8PSG - chains B and G of the 3 polymer chains in the assembly; structure by electron microscopy, 3.70 A resolution.

== Chain B ==
Protein: Fatty acid synthase subunit alpha
From: Saccharomyces cerevisiae
Notes: EC 2.3.1.86, 1.1.1.100, 2.3.1.41
UniProt: P19097 (FAS2_YEAST); residues 1-1887 here = UniProt positions 1-1887
Sequence (1887 residues; row label = number of the first residue in the row):
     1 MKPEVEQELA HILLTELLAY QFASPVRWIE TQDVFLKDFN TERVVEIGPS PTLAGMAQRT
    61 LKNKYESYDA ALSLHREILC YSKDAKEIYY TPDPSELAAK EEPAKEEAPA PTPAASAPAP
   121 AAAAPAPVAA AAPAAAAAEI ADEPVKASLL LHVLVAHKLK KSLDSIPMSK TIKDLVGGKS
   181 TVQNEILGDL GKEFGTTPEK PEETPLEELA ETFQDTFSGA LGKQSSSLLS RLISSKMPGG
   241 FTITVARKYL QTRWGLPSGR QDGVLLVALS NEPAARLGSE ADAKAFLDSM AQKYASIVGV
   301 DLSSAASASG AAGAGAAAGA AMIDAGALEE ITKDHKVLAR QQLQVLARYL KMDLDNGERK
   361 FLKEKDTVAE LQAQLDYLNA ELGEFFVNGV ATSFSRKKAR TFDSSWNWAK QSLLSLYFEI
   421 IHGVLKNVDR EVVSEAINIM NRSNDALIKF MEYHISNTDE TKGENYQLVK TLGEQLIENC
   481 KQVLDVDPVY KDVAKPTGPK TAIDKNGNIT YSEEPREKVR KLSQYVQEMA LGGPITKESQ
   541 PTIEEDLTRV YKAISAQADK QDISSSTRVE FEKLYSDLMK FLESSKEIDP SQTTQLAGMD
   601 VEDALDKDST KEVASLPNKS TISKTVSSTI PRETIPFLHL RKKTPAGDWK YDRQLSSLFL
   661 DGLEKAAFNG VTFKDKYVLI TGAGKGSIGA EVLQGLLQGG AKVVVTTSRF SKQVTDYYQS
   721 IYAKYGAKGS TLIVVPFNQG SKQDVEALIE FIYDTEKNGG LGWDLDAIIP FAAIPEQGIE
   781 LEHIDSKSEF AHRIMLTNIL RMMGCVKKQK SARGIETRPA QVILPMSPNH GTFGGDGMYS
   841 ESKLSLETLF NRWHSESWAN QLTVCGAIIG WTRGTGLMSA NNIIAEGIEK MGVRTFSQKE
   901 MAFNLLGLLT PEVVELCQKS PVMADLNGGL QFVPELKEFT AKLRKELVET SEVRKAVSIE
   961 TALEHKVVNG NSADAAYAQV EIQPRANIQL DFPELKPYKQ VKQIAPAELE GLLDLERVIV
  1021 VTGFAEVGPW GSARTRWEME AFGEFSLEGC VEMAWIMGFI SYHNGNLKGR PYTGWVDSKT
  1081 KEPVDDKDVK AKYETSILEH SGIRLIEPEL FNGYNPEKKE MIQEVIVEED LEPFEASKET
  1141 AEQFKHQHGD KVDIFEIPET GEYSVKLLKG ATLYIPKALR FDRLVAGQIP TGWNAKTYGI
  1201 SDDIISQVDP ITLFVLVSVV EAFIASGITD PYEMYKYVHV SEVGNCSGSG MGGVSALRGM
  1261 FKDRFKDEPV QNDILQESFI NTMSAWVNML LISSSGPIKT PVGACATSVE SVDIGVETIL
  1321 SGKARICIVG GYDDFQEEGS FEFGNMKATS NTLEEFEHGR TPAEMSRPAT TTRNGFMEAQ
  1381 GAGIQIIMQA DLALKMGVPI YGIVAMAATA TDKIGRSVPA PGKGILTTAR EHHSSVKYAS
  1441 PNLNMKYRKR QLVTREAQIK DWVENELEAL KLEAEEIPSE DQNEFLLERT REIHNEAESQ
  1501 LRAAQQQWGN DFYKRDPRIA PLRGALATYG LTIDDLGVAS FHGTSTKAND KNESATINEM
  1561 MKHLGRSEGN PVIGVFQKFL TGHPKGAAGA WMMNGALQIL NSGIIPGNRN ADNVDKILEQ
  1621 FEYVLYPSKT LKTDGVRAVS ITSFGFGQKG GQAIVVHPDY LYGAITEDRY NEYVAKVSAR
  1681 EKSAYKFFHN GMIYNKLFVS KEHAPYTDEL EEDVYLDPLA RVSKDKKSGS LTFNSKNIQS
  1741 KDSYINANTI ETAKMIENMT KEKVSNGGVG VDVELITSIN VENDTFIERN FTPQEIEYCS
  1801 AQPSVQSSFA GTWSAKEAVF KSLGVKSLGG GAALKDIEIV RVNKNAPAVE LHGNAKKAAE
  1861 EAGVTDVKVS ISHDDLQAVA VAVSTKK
Not modelled in the structure: 1-139, 303-1887
Swiss-Prot annotation at these positions:
  - active site (For beta-ketoacyl synthase activity): Cys-1305, His-1542, His-1583
  - binding site (acetyl-CoA): Asp-1772 to Glu-1774, Tyr-1798, Ser-1808, Glu-1817 to Ser-1827, Arg-1841 to Lys-1844, Ile-1871 to His-1873
  - binding site (Mg(2+)): Asp-1772, Val-1773, Glu-1774, Ser-1872, His-1873
  - modified residue: Ser-50 (Phosphoserine), Ser-180 (O-(pantetheine 4'-phosphoryl)serine), Ser-523 (Phosphoserine), Ser-958 (Phosphoserine), Ser-1440 (Phosphoserine)
  - cross-link: Lys-37 (Glycyl lysine isopeptide (Lys-Gly) (interchain with G-Cter in ubiquitin))
  - mutagenesis: Gly-1250 (G1250S: Cerulenin-resistance), Val-1769 (V1769D: Does not affect oligomerization; when associated with S-1771 and L-1773 or S-1771; L-1773; S-1879 and E-1881), Gly-1770 (G1770D: Loss of transferase activity), Val-1771 (V1771S: Does not affect oligomerization but lacks transferase activity; when associated with D-1769 and L-1773 or D-1769; L-1773; S-1879 and E-1881), Asp-1772 (D1772S: Loss of transferase activity; when associated with S-1774), Val-1773 (V1773L: Does not affect oligomerization but lacks transferase activity; when associated with D-1769 and S-1771 or D-1769; S-1771; S-1879 and E-1881), Glu-1774 (E1774S: Loss of transferase activity; when associated with S-1772), Arg-1841 (R1841A: Loss off transferase activity), Val-1879 (V1879S: Does not affect oligomerization but lacks transferase activity; when associated with D-1769; S-1771; L-1773 and E-1881), Val-1881 (V1881E: Does not affect oligomerization but lacks transferase activity; when associated with D-1769; S-1771; L-1773 and S-1879)

== Chain G ==
Protein: Fatty acid synthase subunit beta
From: Saccharomyces cerevisiae
Notes: EC 2.3.1.86, 4.2.1.59, 1.3.1.9, 2.3.1.38, 2.3.1.39, 3.1.2.14
UniProt: P07149 (FAS1_YEAST); numbering as in UniProt (aligned over 1-2051)
Sequence (2051 residues; each row starts with the number of its first residue):
     1 MDAYSTRPLT LSHGSLEHVL LVPTASFFIA SQLQEQFNKI LPEPTEGFAA DDEPTTPAEL
    61 VGKFLGYVSS LVEPSKVGQF DQVLNLCLTE FENCYLEGND IHALAAKLLQ ENDTTLVKTK
   121 ELIKNYITAR IMAKRPFDKK SNSALFRAVG EGNAQLVAIF GGQGNTDDYF EELRDLYQTY
   181 HVLVGDLIKF SAETLSELIR TTLDAEKVFT QGLNILEWLE NPSNTPDKDY LLSIPISCPL
   241 IGVIQLAHYV VTAKLLGFTP GELRSYLKGA TGHSQGLVTA VAIAETDSWE SFFVSVRKAI
   301 TVLFFIGVRC YEAYPNTSLP PSILEDSLEN NEGVPSPMLS ISNLTQEQVQ DYVNKTNSHL
   361 PAGKQVEISL VNGAKNLVVS GPPQSLYGLN LTLRKAKAPS GLDQSRIPFS ERKLKFSNRF
   421 LPVASPFHSH LLVPASDLIN KDLVKNNVSF NAKDIQIPVY DTFDGSDLRV LSGSISERIV
   481 DCIIRLPVKW ETTTQFKATH ILDFGPGGAS GLGVLTHRNK DGTGVRVIVA GTLDINPDDD
   541 YGFKQEIFDV TSNGLKKNPN WLEEYHPKLI KNKSGKIFVE TKFSKLIGRP PLLVPGMTPC
   601 TVSPDFVAAT TNAGYTIELA GGGYFSAAGM TAAIDSVVSQ IEKGSTFGIN LIYVNPFMLQ
   661 WGIPLIKELR SKGYPIQFLT IGAGVPSLEV ASEYIETLGL KYLGLKPGSI DAISQVINIA
   721 KAHPNFPIAL QWTGGRGGGH HSFEDAHTPM LQMYSKIRRH PNIMLIFGSG FGSADDTYPY
   781 LTGEWSTKFD YPPMPFDGFL FGSRVMIAKE VKTSPDAKKC IAACTGVPDD KWEQTYKKPT
   841 GGIVTVRSEM GEPIHKIATR GVMLWKEFDE TIFNLPKNKL VPTLEAKRDY IISRLNADFQ
   901 KPWFATVNGQ ARDLATMTYE EVAKRLVELM FIRSTNSWFD VTWRTFTGDF LRRVEERFTK
   961 SKTLSLIQSY SLLDKPDEAI EKVFNAYPAA REQFLNAQDI DHFLSMCQNP MQKPVPFVPV
  1021 LDRRFEIFFK KDSLWQSEHL EAVVDQDVQR TCILHGPVAA QFTKVIDEPI KSIMDGIHDG
  1081 HIKKLLHQYY GDDESKIPAV EYFGGESPVD VQSQVDSSSV SEDSAVFKAT SSTDEESWFK
  1141 ALAGSEINWR HASFLCSFIT QDKMFVSNPI RKVFKPSQGM VVEISNGNTS SKTVVTLSEP
  1201 VQGELKPTVI LKLLKENIIQ MEMIENRTMD GKPVSLPLLY NFNPDNGFAP ISEVMEDRNQ
  1261 RIKEMYWKLW IDEPFNLDFD PRDVIKGKDF EITAKEVYDF THAVGNNCED FVSRPDRTML
  1321 APMDFAIVVG WRAIIKAIFP NTVDGDLLKL VHLSNGYKMI PGAKPLQVGD VVSTTAVIES
  1381 VVNQPTGKIV DVVGTLSRNG KPVMEVTSSF FYRGNYTDFE NTFQKTVEPV YQMHIKTSKD
  1441 IAVLRSKEWF QLDDEDFDLL NKTLTFETET EVTFKNANIF SSVKCFGPIK VELPTKETVE
  1501 IGIVDYEAGA SHGNPVVDFL KRNGSTLEQK VNLENPIPIA VLDSYTPSTN EPYARVSGDL
  1561 NPIHVSRHFA SYANLPGTIT HGMFSSASVR ALIENWAADS VSSRVRGYTC QFVDMVLPNT
  1621 ALKTSIQHVG MINGRKLIKF ETRNEDDVVV LTGEAEIEQP VTTFVFTGQG SQEQGMGMDL
  1681 YKTSKAAQDV WNRADNHFKD TYGFSILDIV INNPVNLTIH FGGEKGKRIR ENYSAMIFET
  1741 IVDGKLKTEK IFKEINEHST SYTFRSEKGL LSATQFTQPA LTLMEKAAFE DLKSKGLIPA
  1801 DATFAGHSLG EYAALASLAD VMSIESLVEV VFYRGMTMQV AVPRDELGRS NYGMIAINPG
  1861 RVAASFSQEA LQYVVERVGK RTGWLVEIVN YNVENQQYVA AGDLRALDTV TNVLNFIKLQ
  1921 KIDIIELQKS LSLEEVEGHL FEIIDEASKK SAVKPRPLKL ERGFACIPLV GISVPFHSTY
  1981 LMNGVKPFKS FLKKNIIKEN VKVARLAGKY IPNLTAKPFQ VTKEYFQDVY DLTGSEPIKE
  2041 IIDNWEKYEQ S
Not modelled in the structure: 1-4, 1110-1120, 2051
Swiss-Prot annotation at these positions:
  - active site: Ser-274 (For acetyltransferase activity), Ser-1808 (For malonyltransferase activity)
  - modified residue: Met-1 (N-acetylmethionine), Thr-733 (Phosphothreonine), Ser-1121 (Phosphoserine)
  - cross-link: Lys-1364 (Glycyl lysine isopeptide (Lys-Gly) (interchain with G-Cter in ubiquitin))
Ligand contacts: FMN (flavin mononucleotide): Pro-595, Gly-596, Met-597, Thr-598, Cys-600, Asn-650, Ile-652, Gly-682, Ala-683, Lys-706, Thr-733, Arg-736, Gly-737, Gly-738, Gly-739, Ser-769, Gly-770, Leu-800, Phe-801, Gly-802, Ser-803, Met-806, Leu-1054, His-1055, Gly-1056, Ala-1059

== How chain B and chain G interact ==
Residue-residue contacts (29):
  Thr-171(B) / Ser-400(G)
  Lys-173(B) / Ser-417(G)
  Asp-174(B) / Asn-330(G)
  Asp-174(B) / Asn-331(G)  hydrogen bond (backbone-side chain)
  Leu-175(B) / Asn-331(G)
  Gly-177(B) / Glu-332(G)
  Gly-177(B) / Arg-419(G)
  Gly-178(B) / Arg-419(G)
  Thr-181(B) / Thr-166(G)
  Thr-181(B) / Ser-510(G)
  Asn-184(B) / Ala-509(G)
  Thr-196(B) / Asn-718(G)
  Glu-199(B) / Ile-710(G)
  Glu-199(B) / Asp-711(G)
  Glu-199(B) / Ser-714(G)  hydrogen bond
  Glu-203(B) / Ser-400(G)  hydrogen bond (backbone-side chain)
  Glu-203(B) / Lys-415(G)
  Glu-203(B) / Ser-417(G)  hydrogen bond
  Pro-205(B) / Gly-401(G)
  Lys-223(B) / Asp-113(G)  salt bridge
  Ser-230(B) / Glu-46(G)
  Ser-230(B) / Ala-49(G)
  Arg-231(B) / Ala-49(G)
  Arg-231(B) / Asp-51(G)  salt bridge
  Ile-233(B) / Glu-46(G)
  Ser-234(B) / Glu-46(G)
  Ser-234(B) / Ala-49(G)
  Ser-234(B) / Ala-50(G)  hydrogen bond (side chain-backbone)
  Thr-242(B) / Glu-46(G)
Also at the interface, not in a pair above, chain B (24 interface residues in all): Lys-170, Ser-180, Lys-200, Thr-216, Ser-235, Ile-243
Also at the interface, not in a pair above, chain G (26 interface residues in all): Thr-45, Asn-343, Phe-420, Leu-688, Met-753, Lys-756

== Summary ==
24 residues of chain B face 26 of chain G across their interface, with 5 hydrogen bonds and 2 salt bridges.
Among the polar pairs are Lys-223(B)/Asp-113(G), Arg-231(B)/Asp-51(G) and Asp-174(B)/Asn-331(G). Bound to
chain G: flavin mononucleotide.
Here chain B is Fatty acid synthase subunit alpha and chain G is Fatty acid synthase subunit beta, both from
Saccharomyces cerevisiae. Entry 8PSG (Asymmetric unit of the yeast fatty acid synthase in the semi non-rotated
state with ACP at ...) was determined by electron microscopy, deposited together with 8PRV, 8PRW, 8PS1, 8PS2,
8PS8, 8PS9 and 7 further entries.
